PDB entry 2YPL | X-ray diffraction, 2.40 A resolution | chains C and D of the 5 polymer chains in the assembly

# Chain C
Name: KF11 P24 gag peptide
Sequence (11 residues; row label = number of the first residue in the row):
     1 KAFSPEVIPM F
What the authors report for this chain:
  - conformationally variable residues (order/disorder transition, side-chain flip): Glu-6, Pro-9

# Chain D
Name: Aga T-cell receptor alpha chain
Source organism: Homo sapiens
Sequence (199 residues; row label = number of the first residue in the row):
     2 EDVEQSLFLS VREGDSSVIN CTYTDSSSTY LYWYKQEPGA GLQLLTYIFS NMDMKQDQRL
    62 TVLLNKKDKH LSLRIADTQT GDSAIYFCAV SGGYQKVTFG IGTKLQVIPN IQNPDPAVYQ
   122 LRDSKSSDKS VCLFTDFDSQ TNVSQSKDSD VYITDKCVLD MRSMDFKSNS AVAWSNKSDF
   182 ACANAFNNSI IPEDTFFPS
Disulfides: Cys-22/Cys-89, Cys-133/Cys-183

# Chain C / chain D interface
Residue-residue contacts (16; chain C residue first):
  Phe-3(C) / Tyr-31(D)
  Ser-4(C) / Tyr-31(D)  hydrogen bond (backbone-side chain)
  Ser-4(C) / Gly-93(D)  hydrogen bond (side chain-backbone)
  Ser-4(C) / Gly-94(D)
  Ser-4(C) / Tyr-95(D)
  Pro-5(C) / Tyr-31(D)
  Pro-5(C) / Gly-94(D)
  Pro-5(C) / Tyr-95(D)  hydrogen bond (backbone-backbone)
  Glu-6(C) / Tyr-31(D)  hydrogen bond (backbone-side chain)
  Glu-6(C) / Tyr-33(D)  hydrogen bond
  Glu-6(C) / Ser-92(D)  hydrogen bond
  Glu-6(C) / Gly-94(D)
  Glu-6(C) / Tyr-95(D)  hydrogen bond (side chain-backbone)
  Glu-6(C) / Gln-96(D)  hydrogen bond (side chain-backbone)
  Val-7(C) / Gln-96(D)
  Ile-8(C) / Tyr-95(D)  hydrophobic
Other interface residues (no listed pair), chain C (7 interface residues in all): Lys-1
Other interface residues (no listed pair), chain D (9 interface residues in all): Ser-28, Lys-97
Interface features reported in the paper:
  - residue pairs: Ser-4(C)/Tyr-31(D), Glu-6(C)/Tyr-33(D), Tyr-31(D)/Phe-3(C), Tyr-31(D)/Pro-5(C), Tyr-31(D)/Glu-6(C), Ser-92(D)/Glu-6(C), Gly-93(D)/Ser-4(C), Gly-94(D)/Pro-5(C), Gly-94(D)/Ser-4(C), Gly-94(D)/Glu-6(C), Tyr-95(D)/Pro-5(C), Tyr-95(D)/Ile-8(C), Tyr-95(D)/Ser-4(C), Tyr-95(D)/Glu-6(C), Gln-96(D)/Glu-6(C)

# Overview
7 residues of chain C face 9 of chain D across their interface; the contacts include 8 hydrogen bonds. Among
the polar pairs are Ser-4(C)/Tyr-31(D), Ser-4(C)/Gly-93(D) and Glu-6(C)/Tyr-31(D). The paper describes
contacts between Ser-4(C) and Tyr-31(D), Glu-6(C) and Tyr-33(D) and Tyr-31(D) and Phe-3(C) among others. The
paper reports conformational variability at Glu-6(C) and Pro-9(C).
Here chain C is KF11 P24 gag peptide and chain D is Aga T-cell receptor alpha chain (Homo sapiens). Entry 2YPL
(Structural features underlying T-cell receptor sensitivity to concealed MHC class I micropolymorphisms) was
determined by X-ray diffraction (same publication as 2YPK).
